Entry 5XUX (X-ray diffraction, 2.27 A resolution); this record covers chains A and B.

== Chain A (and B) ==
Molecule: Conserved protein
From: Methanosarcina mazei (strain ATCC BAA-159 / DSM 3647 / Goe1 / Go1 / JCM 11833 / OCM 88)
Notes: chain B of this document is another copy of the same molecule, construct and numbering; everything in this record applies to it too
Reference sequence: Q8PYN5 (Q8PYN5_METMA); numbering as in UniProt (aligned over 1-228)
Sequence (240 residues; each row starts with the number of its first residue; numbers below 1 keep their minus sign (Met-11 is residue -11)):
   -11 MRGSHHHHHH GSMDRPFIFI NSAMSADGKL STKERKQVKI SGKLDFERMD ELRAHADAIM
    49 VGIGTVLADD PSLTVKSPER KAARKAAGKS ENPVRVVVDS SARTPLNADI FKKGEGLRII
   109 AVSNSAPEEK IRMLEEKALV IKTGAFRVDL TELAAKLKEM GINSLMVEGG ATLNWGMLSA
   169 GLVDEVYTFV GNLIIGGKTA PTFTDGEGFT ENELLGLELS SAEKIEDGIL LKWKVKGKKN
Disordered / not traced: -11 to -10 (chain B: -11 to 0, 225-228)
Sequence notes: expression tag (-11 to 0)
Small-molecule neighbours: NADP (NAP; NADP nicotinamide-adenine-dinucleotide phosphate): Asn9, Ser10, Ala11, Leu18, Ser19, Arg23, Gln25, Gly50, Ile51, Gly52, Thr53, Ala56, Asp57, Val86, Asp87, Ser88, Ser89, Arg91, Arg135, Val136, Leu138, Glu156, Gly157, Gly158, Ala159, Thr160, Leu161, Gly164, Pro189

== Interface between chain A and chain B ==
Residue-residue contacts (85):
  Met12(A) - Ala14(B)
  Ala14(A) - Met12(B)
  Ala14(A) - Leu205(B)  hydrophobic
  Ala14(A) - Trp221(B)
  Asp15(A) - Phe191(B)
  Asp15(A) - Thr192(B)
  Lys17(A) - Thr190(B)  hydrogen bond
  Lys17(A) - Thr192(B)  hydrogen bond (side chain-backbone)
  Thr20(A) - Phe197(B)
  Lys21(A) - Glu195(B)  hydrogen bond (side chain-backbone)
  Lys21(A) - Gly196(B)  hydrogen bond (side chain-backbone)
  Lys21(A) - Thr198(B)
  Glu22(A) - Thr198(B)
  Glu22(A) - Glu199(B)
  Arg23(A) - Lys186(B)
  Val26(A) - Leu202(B)  hydrophobic
  Val178(A) - Trp221(B)  hydrophobic
  Gly179(A) - Trp221(B)
  Asn180(A) - Gly204(B)
  Asn180(A) - Leu205(B)  hydrogen bond (side chain-backbone)
  Asn180(A) - Trp221(B)
  Leu181(A) - Leu203(B)
  Leu181(A) - Leu205(B)
  Ile182(A) - Thr192(B)
  Ile182(A) - Phe197(B)
  Ile182(A) - Leu203(B)  hydrogen bond (backbone-backbone)
  Ile182(A) - Leu205(B)  hydrophobic
  Ile183(A) - Gly196(B)
  Ile183(A) - Phe197(B)  hydrogen bond (backbone-backbone)
  Ile183(A) - Leu202(B)  hydrophobic
  Gly184(A) - Thr192(B)
  Gly184(A) - Asp193(B)
  Gly184(A) - Gly196(B)
  Gly185(A) - Thr192(B)  hydrogen bond (backbone-backbone)
  Gly185(A) - Asp193(B)  hydrogen bond (backbone-backbone)
  Gly185(A) - Gly194(B)
  Gly185(A) - Glu195(B)
  Gly185(A) - Gly196(B)
  Lys186(A) - Lys186(B)
  Lys186(A) - Asp193(B)
  Lys186(A) - Gly194(B)  hydrogen bond (backbone-backbone)
  Thr190(A) - Lys17(B)  hydrogen bond
  Thr190(A) - Thr190(B)
  Phe191(A) - Asp15(B)
  Thr192(A) - Asp15(B)
  Thr192(A) - Lys17(B)  hydrogen bond (backbone-side chain)
  Thr192(A) - Gly184(B)
  Thr192(A) - Gly185(B)  hydrogen bond (backbone-backbone)
  Asp193(A) - Gly185(B)  hydrogen bond (backbone-backbone)
  Asp193(A) - Lys186(B)
  Gly194(A) - Gly185(B)
  Gly194(A) - Lys186(B)  hydrogen bond (backbone-backbone)
  Glu195(A) - Lys21(B)  salt bridge
  Glu195(A) - Gly185(B)
  Gly196(A) - Lys21(B)  hydrogen bond (backbone-side chain)
  Gly196(A) - Ile183(B)
  Gly196(A) - Gly184(B)
  Gly196(A) - Gly185(B)
  Phe197(A) - Thr20(B)
  Phe197(A) - Lys21(B)
  Phe197(A) - Ile182(B)
  Phe197(A) - Ile183(B)  hydrogen bond (backbone-backbone)
  Thr198(A) - Lys21(B)
  Thr198(A) - Glu22(B)
  Glu199(A) - Glu22(B)
  Glu199(A) - Lys24(B)
  Glu199(A) - Val26(B)
  Leu202(A) - Val26(B)  hydrophobic
  Leu203(A) - Leu181(B)
  Leu203(A) - Ile182(B)  hydrogen bond (backbone-backbone)
  Gly204(A) - Asn180(B)
  Leu205(A) - Ala14(B)  hydrophobic
  Leu205(A) - Asn180(B)  hydrogen bond (backbone-side chain)
  Leu205(A) - Leu181(B)
  Leu205(A) - Ile182(B)  hydrophobic
  Ala210(A) - Ile217(B)  hydrophobic
  Lys212(A) - Leu207(B)
  Ile217(A) - Ala210(B)  hydrophobic
  Leu219(A) - Ile217(B)  hydrophobic
  Trp221(A) - Ala14(B)
  Trp221(A) - Val178(B)  hydrophobic
  Trp221(A) - Gly179(B)
  Trp221(A) - Asn180(B)
  Lys227(A) - Asn180(B)  hydrogen bond (side chain-backbone)
  Lys227(A) - Leu181(B)
Interface residues without a listed pair, chain A (45 interface residues in all): Gly16, Lys24, Leu166, Leu207, Ser209, Asp215, Gly216
Interface residues without a listed pair, chain B (42 interface residues in all): Gly16, Leu166, Lys212, Asp215, Gly216, Leu219

== In short ==
The interface between chain A and chain B involves 45 residues on one side and 42 on the other, with 20
hydrogen bonds and 1 salt bridge. Polar contacts include Glu195(A)-Lys21(B), Lys17(A)-Thr190(B) and
Lys17(A)-Thr192(B). Bound to chain A: NADP.
Both chains are Conserved protein (Methanosarcina mazei (strain ATCC BAA-159 / DSM 3647 / Goe1 / Go1 / JCM
11833 / OCM 88)). Entry 5XUX (Crystal structure of Rib7 from Methanosarcina mazei) was determined by X-ray
diffraction together with 5XV0 and 5XV5 from the same study.
